PDB entry 9CMK | X-ray diffraction, 1.75 A resolution | chain A

== Chain A ==
Protein: Phosphatidylinositol 4,5-bisphosphate 3-kinase catalytic subunit alpha isoform
Organism: Homo sapiens
Notes: EC 2.7.1.137, 2.7.1.153, 2.7.11.1
UniProt: P42336 (PK3CA_HUMAN); residue numbers follow UniProt; this construct covers 160-300
Chain sequence (141 residues; numbered 160 to 300; the number before each row is that of its first residue):
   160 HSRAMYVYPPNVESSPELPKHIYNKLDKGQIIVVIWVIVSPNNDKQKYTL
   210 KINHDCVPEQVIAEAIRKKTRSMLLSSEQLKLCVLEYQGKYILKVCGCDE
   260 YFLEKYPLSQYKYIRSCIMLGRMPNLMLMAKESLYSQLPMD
Not modelled in the structure: 160-163, 199-200, 299-300
Ligand contacts:
  - A1ATF (2-[3-fluoro-4-({(7P)-7-[2-(2-methoxyethoxy)phenyl]thieno[2,3-d]pyridazin-4-yl}amino)phenyl]acetamide): Ile194, Val196, Val198, Gln205, Lys206, Tyr207, Ile221, Ala224, Ile225, Lys228, Tyr250, Leu287
  - Mg2+ (MG), molecule 1: Leu185, Asp186, Lys187
  - Mg2+ (MG), molecule 2: Lys206, Tyr207, Thr208, Lys227
  - Mg2+ (MG), molecule 3: Lys253, Val254, Cys255, Gly256, Met286

== In short ==
Ligands of chain A: compound A1ATF and 3 copies of Mg2+.
Chain A is Phosphatidylinositol 4,5-bisphosphate 3-kinase catalytic subunit alpha isoform (Homo sapiens); the
structure, Crystal structure of p110alpha-RAS binding domain (RBD) in complex with molecular glue D927, was
determined by X-ray diffraction, deposited together with 9CML and 9CMV.
